Entry 9FFR (electron microscopy, 3.10 A resolution); this record covers chains D and E of the 6 polymer chains in the assembly.

== Chain D ==
Protein: Gamma-aminobutyric acid receptor subunit alpha-1
Organism: Homo sapiens
UniProt: P14867 (GBRA1_HUMAN); residues 5-429 here correspond to UniProt positions 32-456 (UniProt number = residue number + 27)
Chain sequence (411 residues; numbered -52 to 429; 71 numbers in that range are skipped by the numbering (no residue carries them; nothing is unmodelled there); the number before each row is that of its first residue; numbers below 1 keep their minus sign (Met-52 is residue -52)):
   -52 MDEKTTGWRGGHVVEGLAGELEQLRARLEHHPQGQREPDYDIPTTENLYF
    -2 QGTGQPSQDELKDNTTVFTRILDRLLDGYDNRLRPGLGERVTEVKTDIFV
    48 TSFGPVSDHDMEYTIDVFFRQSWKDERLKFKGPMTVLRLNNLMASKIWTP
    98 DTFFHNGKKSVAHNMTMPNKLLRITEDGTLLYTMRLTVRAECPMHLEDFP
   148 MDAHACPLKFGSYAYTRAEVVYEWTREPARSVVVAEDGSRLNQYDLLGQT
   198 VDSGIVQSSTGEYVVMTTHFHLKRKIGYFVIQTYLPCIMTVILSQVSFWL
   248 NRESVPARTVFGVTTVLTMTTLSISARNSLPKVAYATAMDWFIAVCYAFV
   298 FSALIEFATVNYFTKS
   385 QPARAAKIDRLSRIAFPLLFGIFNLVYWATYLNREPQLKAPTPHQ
Disordered / not traced: -52 to 11, 419-429
Cystine bridges: Cys139-Cys153
Covalently attached groups: N-acetylglucosamine (NAG) linked to Asn111
Construct notes: initiating methionine (-52); expression tag (-51 to 4); linker (313, 385-390)
Ligand contacts: gamma-amino-butanoic acid (ABU): Phe65, Arg67, Leu118, Thr130
Swiss-Prot annotation at these positions:
  - binding site (4-aminobutanoate): Arg67, Thr130
  - binding site (3alpha-hydroxy-5alpha-pregnan-11,20-dione): Trp246
  - glycosylation (N-linked (GlcNAc...) asparagine): Asn11, Asn111

== Chain E ==
Protein: Gamma-aminobutyric acid receptor subunit beta-3
Organism: Homo sapiens
UniProt: P28472 (GBRB3_HUMAN); residues 1-448 here correspond to UniProt positions 26-473 (UniProt number = residue number + 25)
Chain sequence (395 residues; row label = number of the first residue in the row; note: 107 numbers in that range are skipped by the numbering (no residue carries them; nothing is unmodelled there); numbers below 1 keep their minus sign (Met-53 is residue -53)):
   -53 MDEKTTGWRGGHVVEGLAGELEQLRARLEHHPQGQREPDYDIPTTENLYF
    -3 QGTGQSVNDPGNMSFVKETVDKLLKGYDIRLRPDFGGPPVCVGMNIDIAS
    47 IDMVSEVNMDYTLTMYFQQYWRDKRLAYSGIPLNLTLDNRVADQLWVPDT
    97 YFLNDKKSFVHGVTVKNRMIRLHPDGTVLYGLRITTTAACMMDLRRYPLD
   147 EQNCTLEIESYGYTTDDIEFYWRGGDKAVTGVERIELPQFSIVEHRLVSR
   197 NVVFATGAYPRLSLSFRLKRNIGYFILQTYMPSILITILSWVSFWINYDA
   247 SAARVALGITTVLTMTTINTHLRETLPKIPYVKAIDMYLMGCFVFVFLAL
   297 LEYAFVNYIFFSQPARAA
   422 AIDRWSRIVFPFTFSLFNLVYWLYYVN
Disordered / not traced: -53 to 7, 448
Cystine bridges: Cys136-Cys150
Covalently attached groups: N-acetylglucosamine (NAG) linked to Asn80; glycan linked to Asn149
Construct notes: initiating methionine (-53); expression tag (-52 to 0); linker (308-314)
Ligand contacts: gamma-amino-butanoic acid (ABU): Tyr97, Glu155, Ser156, Tyr157, Phe200, Thr202, Tyr205
Swiss-Prot annotation at these positions:
  - binding site (benzamidine): Asp95 to Tyr97, Glu155 to Tyr157, Phe200
  - binding site (4-aminobutanoate): Tyr97, Glu155, Tyr157, Thr202
  - binding site (histamine): Tyr97, Ser156, Tyr157, Thr202
  - glycosylation (N-linked (GlcNAc...) asparagine): Asn8, Asn80, Asn149

== Interface between chain D and chain E ==
Pairs across the interface (90; chain D residue first):
  Thr12(D) - Leu27(E)
  Phe15(D) - Leu27(E)  hydrophobic
  Phe15(D) - Phe31(E)  hydrophobic
  Thr16(D) - Asp24(E)  hydrogen bond
  Thr16(D) - Leu27(E)
  Leu19(D) - Arg26(E)
  Leu19(D) - Leu27(E)  hydrophobic
  Asp20(D) - Arg26(E)  salt bridge
  Leu23(D) - Arg26(E)
  Phe46(D) - Phe200(E)  hydrophobic
  Phe65(D) - Tyr97(E)
  Phe65(D) - Leu99(E)  hydrophobic
  Phe65(D) - Tyr157(E)
  Arg67(D) - Thr202(E)
  Met81(D) - Phe31(E)  hydrophobic
  Met81(D) - Gly32(E)
  Arg85(D) - Tyr159(E)
  Arg85(D) - Asp163(E)  salt bridge
  Leu86(D) - Leu27(E)  hydrophobic
  Asn87(D) - Ile25(E)
  Asn87(D) - Arg26(E)
  Leu89(D) - Ile25(E)  hydrophobic
  Leu89(D) - Arg26(E)
  Met90(D) - Arg26(E)
  His110(D) - Lys102(E)
  Met112(D) - Thr96(E)
  Met112(D) - Tyr97(E)
  Met112(D) - Phe98(E)  hydrophobic
  Met112(D) - Ser104(E)
  Met112(D) - Phe105(E)  hydrophobic
  Met112(D) - Val106(E)  hydrophobic
  Met112(D) - Ile130(E)  hydrophobic
  Thr113(D) - Thr96(E)  hydrogen bond (backbone-backbone)
  Thr113(D) - Ile130(E)
  Met114(D) - Val93(E)  hydrophobic
  Met114(D) - Pro94(E)
  Asn116(D) - Tyr97(E)
  Asn116(D) - Tyr157(E)
  Lys117(D) - Tyr157(E)
  Leu118(D) - Tyr157(E)  hydrophobic
  Leu118(D) - Gly158(E)
  Arg120(D) - Gly158(E)
  Arg120(D) - Thr160(E)
  Arg120(D) - Thr202(E)  hydrogen bond (side chain-backbone)
  Arg120(D) - Tyr205(E)  hydrogen bond
  Thr130(D) - Tyr157(E)
  Met131(D) - Tyr157(E)  hydrogen bond (backbone-side chain)
  Arg132(D) - Tyr97(E)
  Arg132(D) - Phe98(E)  hydrogen bond (side chain-backbone)
  Arg132(D) - Leu99(E)  hydrogen bond (side chain-backbone)
  Arg132(D) - Asp101(E)  salt bridge
  Arg132(D) - Tyr157(E)  hydrogen bond (backbone-side chain)
  Arg187(D) - Ala135(E)
  Asn189(D) - Met55(E)
  Asn189(D) - Met137(E)
  Asn189(D) - Lys274(E)
  Asn189(D) - Ile275(E)
  Asn189(D) - Pro276(E)
  Gln190(D) - Lys274(E)
  Lys222(D) - Pro276(E)
  Gly224(D) - Pro276(E)
  Tyr225(D) - Arg269(E)
  Tyr225(D) - Lys274(E)
  Tyr225(D) - Ile275(E)
  Tyr225(D) - Pro276(E)
  Ile228(D) - Arg269(E)
  Ile228(D) - Tyr277(E)
  Ile228(D) - Val278(E)  hydrophobic
  Gln229(D) - Arg269(E)
  Met236(D) - Phe289(E)  hydrophobic
  Leu240(D) - Ile255(E)  hydrophobic
  Leu240(D) - Val258(E)  hydrophobic
  Leu240(D) - Leu259(E)  hydrophobic
  Leu240(D) - Phe293(E)  hydrophobic
  Leu240(D) - Leu296(E)  hydrophobic
  Trp246(D) - Tyr304(E)
  Leu247(D) - Val251(E)  hydrophobic
  Ser251(D) - Ser247(E)  hydrogen bond
  Ala254(D) - Val251(E)  hydrophobic
  Val257(D) - Ala252(E)  hydrophobic
  Phe258(D) - Val251(E)  hydrophobic
  Phe258(D) - Ile255(E)  hydrophobic
  Thr261(D) - Ile255(E)
  Thr261(D) - Leu259(E)
  Thr262(D) - Leu259(E)
  Thr265(D) - Leu259(E)
  Leu269(D) - Thr266(E)
  Ser272(D) - Glu270(E)  hydrogen bond
  Ser276(D) - Lys274(E)  hydrogen bond
  Arg397(D) - Tyr304(E)
Other interface residues (no listed pair), chain D (57 interface residues in all): Leu84, Leu128, Ser186, Thr237, Val243, Asn248, Pro253, Thr268
Other interface residues (no listed pair), chain E (58 interface residues in all): Trp92, Asp95, Leu128, Ala201, Ala248, Thr262, Asn265, Pro273, Asp282, Leu297, Asn303

== Overview ==
57 residues of chain D face 58 of chain E across their interface; the contacts include 11 hydrogen bonds and 3
salt bridges. Polar pairs include Asp20(D)-Arg26(E), Arg85(D)-Asp163(E) and Arg132(D)-Asp101(E).
Gamma-amino-butanoic acid is bound between chain D and chain E. Covalently linked N-acetylglucosamine: at
Asn111(D).
Here chain D is Gamma-aminobutyric acid receptor subunit alpha-1 and chain E is Gamma-aminobutyric acid
receptor subunit beta-3, both from Homo sapiens. Entry 9FFR (Cryo-EM structure of the alpha1beta3 GABA(A)
receptor in complex with GABA and Mb25 in the short-lived ...) was determined by electron microscopy.
